Entry 2X63 (X-ray diffraction, 2.00 A resolution); this record covers chain A.

Chain A:
Molecule: Alpha-2,3-/2,8-sialyltransferase
Organism: Campylobacter jejuni
Notes: EC 2.4.99.-
Reference sequence: Q9LAK3 (Q9LAK3_CAMJE); residues 2-259 here = UniProt positions 2-259
Chain sequence (258 residues; row label = number of the first residue in the row):
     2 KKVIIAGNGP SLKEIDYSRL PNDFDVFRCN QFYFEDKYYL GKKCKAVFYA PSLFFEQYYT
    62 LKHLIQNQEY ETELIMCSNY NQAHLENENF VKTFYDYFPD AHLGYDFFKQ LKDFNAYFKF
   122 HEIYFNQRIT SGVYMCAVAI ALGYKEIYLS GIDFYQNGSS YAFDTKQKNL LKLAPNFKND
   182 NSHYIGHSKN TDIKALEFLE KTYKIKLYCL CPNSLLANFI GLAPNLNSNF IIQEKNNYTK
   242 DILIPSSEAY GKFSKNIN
Sequence notes: engineered mutation Ala51 (Asn in Q9LAK3), Ser53 (Ile in Q9LAK3), Gly222 (Glu in Q9LAK3)
Small-molecule neighbours: cytidine-5'-monophosphate (C): Gly8, Asn9, Gly10, Pro11, Cys30, Asn31, Gln32, Thr131, Ser132, Gly133, Gly152, Ile153, Asp154, Phe155, Tyr156, Gln157, Ser160, Ser161, Tyr162, Asp193
From the paper describing this entry:
  - binding site for cytidine-5'-monophosphate: Tyr156, Tyr162
  - conformationally variable residues (order/disorder transition): Phe155 to His188
  - catalytic residues: Tyr156, Tyr162 (proposed by the authors, not directly observed)
  - mutagenesis - Y81F (3-fold), R129A (45-fold): decreased catalytic activity

Summary:
Chain A binds cytidine-5'-monophosphate. From the paper: catalytic residues Tyr156 and Tyr162; Y81F and R129A
reduce catalytic activity.
Chain A is Alpha-2,3-/2,8-sialyltransferase (Campylobacter jejuni); the structure, Crystal structure of the
sialyltransferase CST-II N51A in complex with CMP, was determined by X-ray diffraction together with 2X61 and
2X62 from the same study.
